Entry 2D0T (X-ray diffraction, 2.30 A resolution); this record covers chain A.

Chain A:
Molecule: Indoleamine 2,3-dioxygenase
Source organism: Homo sapiens
Notes: EC 1.13.11.42
Reference sequence: P14902 (I23O_HUMAN); residue numbers follow UniProt; this construct covers 1-403
Amino-acid sequence (406 residues; numbered -2 to 403; the number before each row is that of its first residue; numbers below 1 keep their minus sign (Gly-2 is residue -2)):
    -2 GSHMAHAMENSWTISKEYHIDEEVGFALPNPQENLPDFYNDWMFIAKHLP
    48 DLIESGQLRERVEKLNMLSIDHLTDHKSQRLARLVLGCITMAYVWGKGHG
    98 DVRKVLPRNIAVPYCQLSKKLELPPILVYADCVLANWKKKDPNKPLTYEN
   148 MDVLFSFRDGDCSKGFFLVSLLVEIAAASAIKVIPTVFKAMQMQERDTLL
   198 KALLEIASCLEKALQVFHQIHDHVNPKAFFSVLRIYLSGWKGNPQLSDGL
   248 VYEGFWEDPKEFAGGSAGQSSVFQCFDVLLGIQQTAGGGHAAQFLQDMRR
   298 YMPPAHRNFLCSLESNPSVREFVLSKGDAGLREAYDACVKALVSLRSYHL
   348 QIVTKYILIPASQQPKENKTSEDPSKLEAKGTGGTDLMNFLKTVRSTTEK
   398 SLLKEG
Disordered / not traced: -2 to 11, 361-379
Construct notes: cloning artifact (-2 to 0)
UniProt features mapped onto this chain:
  - binding site (heme b): His346
Metal / ion sites: heme Fe: His346 (together with 4-phenyl-1H-imidazole)
Small-molecule neighbours:
  - heme (HEM): Tyr126, Phe163, Val166, Ser167, Val170, Phe214, Ile217, Val221, Phe226, Ser263, Ala264, Gly265, Phe270, Phe291, Arg343, His346, Ile349, Val350, Tyr353, Ile354, Leu384, Phe387, Leu388, Val391
  - N-cyclohexyltaurine (NHE; 2-[N-cyclohexylamino]ethane sulfonic acid), molecule 1: Phe226, Arg231, Leu234, Ser235, Gly236, Ala260, Gly261, Gly262, Ser263
  - N-cyclohexyltaurine (NHE), molecule 2: Arg231, His287, Phe291, Ile354, Leu384, Phe387
  - 4-phenyl-1H-imidazole (PIM): Tyr126, Cys129, Val130, Phe163, Phe164, Ser167, Leu234, Gly262, Ser263, Ala264, His346

Overview:
Ligands of chain A: heme, 4-phenyl-1H-imidazole and N-cyclohexyltaurine. UniProt lists heme b-binding residue
His346.
Chain A is Indoleamine 2,3-dioxygenase (Homo sapiens); the structure, Crystal structure of 4-phenylimidazole
bound form of human indoleamine 2,3-dioxygenase, was determined by X-ray diffraction (same publication as
2D0U).
